8ZDK - chains T and t of the 35 polymer chains in the assembly; structure by electron microscopy, 3.44 A resolution.

# Chain T (and t)
Protein: Major Capsid Protein (gp8)
Organism: Mycolicibacterium smegmatis MC2 155
Notes: chain t of this document is another copy of the same molecule, construct and numbering; everything in this record applies to it too
Chain sequence (382 residues; row label = number of the first residue in the row):
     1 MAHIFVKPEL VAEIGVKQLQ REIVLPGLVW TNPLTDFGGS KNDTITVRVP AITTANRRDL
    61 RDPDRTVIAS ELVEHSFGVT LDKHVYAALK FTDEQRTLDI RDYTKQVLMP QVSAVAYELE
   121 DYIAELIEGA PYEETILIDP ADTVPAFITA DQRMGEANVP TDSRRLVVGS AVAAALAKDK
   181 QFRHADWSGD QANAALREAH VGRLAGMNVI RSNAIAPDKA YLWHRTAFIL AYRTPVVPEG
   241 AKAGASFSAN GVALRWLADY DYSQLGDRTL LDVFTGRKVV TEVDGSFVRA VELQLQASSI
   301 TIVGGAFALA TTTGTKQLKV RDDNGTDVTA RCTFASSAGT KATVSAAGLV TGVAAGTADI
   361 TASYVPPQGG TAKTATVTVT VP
Unresolved in the structure: 1, 35-42

# Interface between chain T and chain t
Residue-residue contacts (14; chain T residue first):
  Thr92(T) with Arg65(t), hydrogen bond
  Asp93(T) with Arg65(t)
  Glu94(T) with Arg58(t), salt bridge; Leu60(t); Arg61(t), hydrogen bond (side chain-backbone); Arg65(t), salt bridge
  Gln95(T) with Arg61(t)
  Leu98(T) with Arg61(t)
  Asp99(T) with Arg61(t), salt bridge
  Tyr262(T) with Val67(t), hydrophobic
  Ser263(T) with Arg65(t)
  Gln264(T) with Arg65(t), hydrogen bond (backbone-side chain)
  Leu265(T) with Arg65(t); Val67(t), hydrophobic
Other interface residues (no listed pair), chain t (6 interface residues in all): Asp62

# In short
10 residues of chain T and 6 residues of chain t are in contact, with 3 hydrogen bonds and 3 salt bridges.
Among the polar pairs are Glu94(T)-Arg58(t), Glu94(T)-Arg65(t) and Asp99(T)-Arg61(t).
Chain T and chain t are both Major Capsid Protein (gp8) (Mycolicibacterium smegmatis MC2 155); the structure,
Cryo-EM structure of Mycobacteriophage Douge genome-packed vertex (gp8 and gp113), was determined by electron
microscopy together with 8ZDJ, 8ZDL, 8ZDO and 8ZDQ from the same study.
